Entry 5NZR (electron microscopy, 9.20 A resolution (very low resolution: no residue pairs are listed; an interface is given only as per-side residue counts)); this record covers chains A and B of the 11 polymer chains in the assembly.

[Chain A]
Protein: Coatomer subunit alpha
From: Mus musculus
Reference sequence: Q8CIE6 (COPA_MOUSE); residues 1-1224 here = UniProt positions 1-1224
Chain sequence (1262 residues; row label = number of the first residue in the row):
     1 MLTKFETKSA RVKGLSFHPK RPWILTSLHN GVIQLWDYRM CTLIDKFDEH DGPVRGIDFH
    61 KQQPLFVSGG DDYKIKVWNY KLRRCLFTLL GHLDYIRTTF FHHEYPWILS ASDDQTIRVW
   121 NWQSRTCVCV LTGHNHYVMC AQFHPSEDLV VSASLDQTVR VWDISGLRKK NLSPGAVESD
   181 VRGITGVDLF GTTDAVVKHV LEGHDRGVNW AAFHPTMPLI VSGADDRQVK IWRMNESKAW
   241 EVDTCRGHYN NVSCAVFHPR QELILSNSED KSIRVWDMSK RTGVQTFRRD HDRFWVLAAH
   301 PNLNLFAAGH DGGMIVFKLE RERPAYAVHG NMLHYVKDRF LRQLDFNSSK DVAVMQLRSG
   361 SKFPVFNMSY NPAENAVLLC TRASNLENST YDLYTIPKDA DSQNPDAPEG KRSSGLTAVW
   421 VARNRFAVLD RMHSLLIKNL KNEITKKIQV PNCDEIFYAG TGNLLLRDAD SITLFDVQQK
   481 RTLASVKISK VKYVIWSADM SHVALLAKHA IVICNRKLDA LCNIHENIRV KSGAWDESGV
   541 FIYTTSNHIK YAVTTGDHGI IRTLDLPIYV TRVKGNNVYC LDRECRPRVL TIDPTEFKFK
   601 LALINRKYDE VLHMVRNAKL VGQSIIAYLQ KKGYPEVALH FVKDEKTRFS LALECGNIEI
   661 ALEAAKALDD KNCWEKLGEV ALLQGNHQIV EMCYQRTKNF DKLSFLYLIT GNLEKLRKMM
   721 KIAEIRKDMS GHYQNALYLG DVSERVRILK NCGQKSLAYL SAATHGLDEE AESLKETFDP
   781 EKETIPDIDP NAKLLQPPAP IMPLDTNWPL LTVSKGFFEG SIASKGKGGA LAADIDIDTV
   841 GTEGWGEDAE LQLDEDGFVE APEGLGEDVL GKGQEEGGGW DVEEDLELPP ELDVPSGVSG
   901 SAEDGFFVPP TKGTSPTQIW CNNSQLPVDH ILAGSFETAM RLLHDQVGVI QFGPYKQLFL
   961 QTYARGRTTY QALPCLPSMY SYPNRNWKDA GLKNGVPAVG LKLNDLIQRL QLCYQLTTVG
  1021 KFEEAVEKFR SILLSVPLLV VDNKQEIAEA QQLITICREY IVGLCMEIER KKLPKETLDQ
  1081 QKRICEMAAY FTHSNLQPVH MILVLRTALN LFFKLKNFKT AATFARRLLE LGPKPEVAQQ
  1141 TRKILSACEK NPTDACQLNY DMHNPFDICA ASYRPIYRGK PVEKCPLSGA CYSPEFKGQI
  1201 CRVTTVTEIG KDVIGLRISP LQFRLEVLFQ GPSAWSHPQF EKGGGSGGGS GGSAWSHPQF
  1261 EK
Unresolved in the structure: 814-1262
Sequence notes: expression tag (1225-1262)

[Chain B]
Protein: Coatomer subunit beta
From: Mus musculus
Reference sequence: Q9JIF7 (COPB_MOUSE); residues 16-968 here correspond to UniProt positions 1-953 (UniProt number = residue number - 15)
Chain sequence (968 residues; row label = number of the first residue in the row):
     1 MHHHHHHENL YFQGHMTAAE NVCYTLINVP MDSEPPSEIS LKNDLEKGDV KSKTEALKKV
    61 IIMILNGEKL PGLLMTIIRF VLPLQDHTIK KLLLVFWEIV PKTTPDGRLL HEMILVCDAY
   121 RKDLQHPNEF IRGSTLRFLC KLKEAELLEP LMPAIRACLE HRHSYVRRNA VLAIYTIYRN
   181 FEHLIPDAPE LIHDFLVNEK DASCKRNAFM MLIHADQDRA LDYLSTCIDQ VQTFGDILQL
   241 VIVELIYKVC HANPSERARF IRCIYNLLQS SSPAVKYEAA GTLVTLSSAP TAIKAAAQCY
   301 IDLIIKESDN NVKLIVLDRL VELKEHPAHE RVLQDLVMDI LRVLSTPDLE VRKKTLQLAL
   361 DLVSSRNVEE LVIVLKKEVI KTNNVSEHED TDKYRQLLVR TLHSCSVRFP DMAANVIPVL
   421 MEFLSDSNEA AAADVLEFVR EAIQRFDNLR MLIVEKMLEV FHAIKSVKIY RGALWILGEY
   481 CSTKEDIQSV MTEVRRSLGE IPIVESEIKK EAGELKPEEE ITVGPVQKLV TEMGTYATQS
   541 ALSSSRPTKK EEDRPPLRGF LLDGDFFVAA SLATTLTKIA LRYVALVQEK KKQNSFVAEA
   601 MLLMATILHL GKSSLPKKPI TDDDVDRISL CLKVLSECSP LMNDIFNKEC RQSLSQMLSA
   661 KLEEEKLSQK KESEKRNVTV QPDDPISFMQ LTAKNEMNCK EDQFQLSLLA AMGNTQRKEA
   721 ADPLASKLNK VTQLTGFSDP VYAEAYVHVN QYDIVLDVLV VNQTSDTLQN CTLELATLGD
   781 LKLVEKPSPL TLAPHDFANI KANVKVASTE NGIIFGNIVY DVSGAASDRN CVVLSDIHID
   841 IMDYIQPATC TDAEFRQMWA EFEWENKVTV NTNMTDLNDY LQHILKSTNM KCLTPEKALS
   901 GYCGFMAANL YARSIFGEDA LANVSIEKPV HQGPDAAVTG HIRIRAKSQG MALSLGDKIN
   961 LSQKKTSL
Unresolved in the structure: 1-33, 564-567, 582-595, 609-623, 637-738
Sequence notes: initiating methionine (1); expression tag (2-15)
Curated features (UniProtKB/Swiss-Prot):
  - modified residue: T17 (N-acetylthreonine), K509 (N6-acetyllysine)

[Interface between chain A and chain B]
At this resolution (9 A) residue pairs are not listed: 5 residues of chain A and 7 of chain B lie at the interface.

[Summary]
The interface between chain A and chain B involves 5 residues on one side and 7 on the other.
Here chain A is Coatomer subunit alpha and chain B is Coatomer subunit beta, both from Mus musculus. Entry
5NZR (The structure of the COPI coat leaf) was determined by electron microscopy (same publication as 5NZU).
